Entry 9LKX (electron microscopy, 3.76 A resolution); this record covers chains J and K.

# Chain J
Molecule: Protein fem-1 homolog B
Organism: Homo sapiens
UniProt: Q9UK73 (FEM1B_HUMAN); residue numbers follow UniProt; this construct covers 1-627
Chain sequence (627 residues; numbered 1 to 627; the number before each row is that of its first residue):
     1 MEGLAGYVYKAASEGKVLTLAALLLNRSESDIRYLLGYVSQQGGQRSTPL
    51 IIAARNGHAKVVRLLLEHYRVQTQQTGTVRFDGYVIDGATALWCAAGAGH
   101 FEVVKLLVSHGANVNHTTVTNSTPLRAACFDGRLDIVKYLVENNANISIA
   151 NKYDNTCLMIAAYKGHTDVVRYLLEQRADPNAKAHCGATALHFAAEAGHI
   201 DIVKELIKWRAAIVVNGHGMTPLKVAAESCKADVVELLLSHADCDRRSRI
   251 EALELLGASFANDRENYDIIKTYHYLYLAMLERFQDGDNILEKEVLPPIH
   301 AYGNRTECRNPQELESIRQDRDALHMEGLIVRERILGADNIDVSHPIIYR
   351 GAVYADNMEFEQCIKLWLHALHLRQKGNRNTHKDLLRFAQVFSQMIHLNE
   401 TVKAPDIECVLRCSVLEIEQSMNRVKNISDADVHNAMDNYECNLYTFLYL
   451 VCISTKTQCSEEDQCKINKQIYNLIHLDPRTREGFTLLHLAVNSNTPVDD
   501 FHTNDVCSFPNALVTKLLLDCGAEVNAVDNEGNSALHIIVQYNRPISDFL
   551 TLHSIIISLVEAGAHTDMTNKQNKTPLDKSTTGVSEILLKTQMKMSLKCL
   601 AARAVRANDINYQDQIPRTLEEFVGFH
UniProt features mapped onto this chain:
  - binding site (Zn(2+)): His185, Cys186, His218
  - site: Asp342, Val343 (Cleavage)
  - mutagenesis: Asp82 (D82A: Abolished binding to -Gly-Leu-Asp-Arg C-degron at the C-terminus; when associated with A-131), Phe130 (F130A: Abolished binding to -Gly-Leu-Asp-Arg C-degron at the C-terminus), Asp131 (D131A: Abolished binding to -Gly-Leu-Asp-Arg C-degron at the C-terminus; when associated with A-82), Tyr163 (Y163A: Strongly reduced binding to -Gly-Leu-Asp-Arg C-degron at the C-terminus; when associated with A-193), Phe193 (F193A: Strongly reduced binding to -Gly-Leu-Asp-Arg C-degron at the C-terminus; when associated with A-163), Asp342 (D342A: Prevents cleavage by a caspase-3-like protease), Asp356 (D356A: Does not affect cleavage by a caspase-3-like protease), Leu597 (L597A: Abolished ability to promote ubiquitination of target proteins such as GLI1)

# Chain K
Molecule: Mitochondrial cardiolipin hydrolase
Organism: Homo sapiens
Notes: EC 3.1.4.-
UniProt: Q8N2A8 (PLD6_HUMAN); residues 36-239 here = UniProt positions 36-239
Chain sequence (204 residues; row label = number of the first residue in the row):
    36 RPRREALFFPSQVTCTEALLRAPGAELAELPEGCPCGLPHGESALSRLLR
    86 ALLAARASLDLCLFAFSSPQLGRAVQLLHQRGVRVRVVTDCDYMALNGSQ
   136 IGLLRKAGIQVRHDQDPGYMHHKFAIVDKRVLITGSLNWTTQAIQNNREN
   186 VLITEDDEYVRLFLEEFERIWEQFNPTKYTFFPPKKSHGSCAPPVSRAGG
   236 RLLS
Not modelled in the structure: 36-211, 235-239
UniProt features mapped onto this chain:
  - zinc finger: Pro45 to Ser78 (C3H1-type)
  - active site: His156, Lys158, Asp163
  - mutagenesis: His156 (H156N: Mitochondrial fragmentation. No apoptosis, no alterations of cell homeostasis)

# How chain J and chain K interact
Contacting residue pairs (50):
  Phe81(J) - Arg232(K)
  Tyr84(J) - Arg232(K)
  Tyr84(J) - Ala233(K)  hydrophobic
  Tyr84(J) - Gly234(K)
  Ile86(J) - Arg232(K)
  Gly97(J) - Arg232(K)  hydrogen bond (backbone-side chain)
  Arg126(J) - Ser231(K)  hydrogen bond
  Ala127(J) - Arg232(K)  hydrogen bond (backbone-side chain)
  Phe130(J) - Ser231(K)
  Phe130(J) - Arg232(K)
  Tyr153(J) - Pro229(K)  hydrophobic
  Asn155(J) - Pro229(K)
  Ile160(J) - Ser231(K)
  Cys186(J) - Cys226(K)  hydrogen bond (side chain-backbone)
  Cys186(J) - Ala227(K)  hydrogen bond (side chain-backbone)
  Cys186(J) - Pro229(K)  hydrophobic
  Phe193(J) - Ala227(K)
  Phe193(J) - Pro228(K)  hydrophobic
  His218(J) - Cys226(K)  hydrogen bond
  Arg264(J) - Phe217(K)
  Arg264(J) - Pro218(K)  hydrogen bond (side chain-backbone)
  Arg264(J) - Lys220(K)  hydrogen bond (side chain-backbone)
  Arg264(J) - Lys221(K)  hydrogen bond (side chain-backbone)
  Glu265(J) - Lys221(K)  salt bridge
  Ile341(J) - His223(K)
  Ile341(J) - Cys226(K)  hydrophobic
  Asp342(J) - Ser222(K)
  Asp342(J) - His223(K)
  Asp342(J) - Gly224(K)  hydrogen bond (side chain-backbone)
  Ser344(J) - Lys220(K)
  His345(J) - Pro218(K)
  His345(J) - Lys220(K)
  His345(J) - Lys221(K)  hydrogen bond (side chain-backbone)
  His345(J) - Ser222(K)
  Ile348(J) - Pro218(K)  hydrophobic
  Ala352(J) - Phe216(K)
  Ala352(J) - Phe217(K)  hydrophobic
  Val353(J) - Phe217(K)  hydrophobic
  Asp356(J) - Phe217(K)
  Trp367(J) - Phe216(K)  hydrophobic
  Arg374(J) - Lys220(K)
  Lys383(J) - Lys213(K)
  Lys383(J) - Pro219(K)
  Arg387(J) - Pro219(K)
  Gln390(J) - Lys213(K)  hydrogen bond
  Gln390(J) - Phe216(K)
  Val391(J) - Phe216(K)
  Gln394(J) - Phe216(K)
  Phe501(J) - Tyr214(K)
  Phe501(J) - Phe216(K)  hydrophobic
Other interface residues (no listed pair), chain J (39 interface residues in all): Trp93, Asp131, Tyr163, Ala188, Asp263, Tyr349, Ala355, Leu386

# Overview
Chain J and chain K form an interface of 39 and 19 residues respectively; the contacts include 12 hydrogen
bonds and 1 salt bridge. Among the polar pairs are Glu265(J)-Lys221(K), Gly97(J)-Arg232(K) and
Arg126(J)-Ser231(K).
Chain J is Protein fem-1 homolog B and chain K is Mitochondrial cardiolipin hydrolase, both from Homo sapiens;
the structure, local refinement of FEM1B bound with PLD6, was determined by electron microscopy, deposited
together with 9J7A, 9J7B and 9JCE.
